Entry 6GYM (electron microscopy, 6.70 A resolution (low resolution: residue-level contacts below are approximate; hydrogen-bond / salt-bridge calls are withheld)); this record covers chains A and M of the 31 polymer chains in the assembly.

== Chain A ==
Molecule: DNA-directed RNA polymerase II subunit RPB1
Source organism: Saccharomyces cerevisiae (strain ATCC 204508 / S288c)
Notes: EC 2.7.7.6
UniProtKB: P04050 (RPB1_YEAST); residue numbers follow UniProt; this construct covers 1-1733
Chain sequence (1733 residues; row label = number of the first residue in the row):
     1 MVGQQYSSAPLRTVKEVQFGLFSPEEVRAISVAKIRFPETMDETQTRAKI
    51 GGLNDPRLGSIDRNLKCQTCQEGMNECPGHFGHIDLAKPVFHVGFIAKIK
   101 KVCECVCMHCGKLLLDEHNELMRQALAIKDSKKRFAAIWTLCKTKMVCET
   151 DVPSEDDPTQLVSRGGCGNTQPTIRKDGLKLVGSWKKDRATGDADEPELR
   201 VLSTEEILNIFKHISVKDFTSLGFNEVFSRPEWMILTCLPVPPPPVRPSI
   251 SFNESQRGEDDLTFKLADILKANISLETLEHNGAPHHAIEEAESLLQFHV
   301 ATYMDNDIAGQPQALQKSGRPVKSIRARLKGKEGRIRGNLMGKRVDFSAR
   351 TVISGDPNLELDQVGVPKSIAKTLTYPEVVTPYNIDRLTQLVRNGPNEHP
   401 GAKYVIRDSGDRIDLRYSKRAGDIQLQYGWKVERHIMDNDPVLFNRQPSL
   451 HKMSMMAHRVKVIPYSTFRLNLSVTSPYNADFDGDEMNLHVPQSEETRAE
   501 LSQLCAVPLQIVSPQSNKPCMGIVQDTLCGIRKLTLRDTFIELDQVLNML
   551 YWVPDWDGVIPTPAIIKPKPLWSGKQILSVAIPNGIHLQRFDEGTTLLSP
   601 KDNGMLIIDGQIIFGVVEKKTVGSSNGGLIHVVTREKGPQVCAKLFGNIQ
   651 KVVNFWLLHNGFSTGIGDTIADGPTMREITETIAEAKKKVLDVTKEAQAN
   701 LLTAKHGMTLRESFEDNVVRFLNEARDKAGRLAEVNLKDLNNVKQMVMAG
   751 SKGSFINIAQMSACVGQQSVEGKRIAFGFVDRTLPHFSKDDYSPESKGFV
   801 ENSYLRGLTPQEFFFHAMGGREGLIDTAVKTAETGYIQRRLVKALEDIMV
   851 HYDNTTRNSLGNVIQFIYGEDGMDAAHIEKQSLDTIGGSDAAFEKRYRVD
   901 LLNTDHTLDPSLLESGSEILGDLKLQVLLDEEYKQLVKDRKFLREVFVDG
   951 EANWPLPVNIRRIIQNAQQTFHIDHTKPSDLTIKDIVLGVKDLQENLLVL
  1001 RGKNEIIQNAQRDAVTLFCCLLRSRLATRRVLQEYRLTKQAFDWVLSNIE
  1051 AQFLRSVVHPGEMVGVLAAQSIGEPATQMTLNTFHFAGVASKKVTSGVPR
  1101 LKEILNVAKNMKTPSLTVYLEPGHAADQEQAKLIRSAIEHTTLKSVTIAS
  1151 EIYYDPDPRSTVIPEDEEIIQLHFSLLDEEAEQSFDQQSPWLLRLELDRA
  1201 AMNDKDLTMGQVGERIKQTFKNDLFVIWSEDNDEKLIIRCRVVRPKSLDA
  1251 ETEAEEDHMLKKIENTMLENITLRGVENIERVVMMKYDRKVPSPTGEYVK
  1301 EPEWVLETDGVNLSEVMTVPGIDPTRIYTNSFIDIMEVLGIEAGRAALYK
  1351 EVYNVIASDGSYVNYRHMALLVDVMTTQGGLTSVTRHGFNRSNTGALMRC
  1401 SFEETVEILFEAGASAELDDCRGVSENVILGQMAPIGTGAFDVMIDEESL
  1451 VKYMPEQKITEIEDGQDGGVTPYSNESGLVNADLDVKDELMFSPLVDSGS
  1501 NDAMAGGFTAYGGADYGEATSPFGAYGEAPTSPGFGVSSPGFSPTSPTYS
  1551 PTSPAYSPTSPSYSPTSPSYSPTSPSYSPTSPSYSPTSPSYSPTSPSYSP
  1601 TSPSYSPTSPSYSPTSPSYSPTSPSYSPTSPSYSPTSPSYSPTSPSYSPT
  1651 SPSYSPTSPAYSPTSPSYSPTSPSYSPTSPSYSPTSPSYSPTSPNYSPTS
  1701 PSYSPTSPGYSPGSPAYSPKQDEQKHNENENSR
Disordered / not traced: 1-2, 155-163, 188-196, 1080-1092, 1176-1186, 1244-1253, 1453-1733
Metal / ion sites: Zn2+ site 1: Cys67, Cys77, His80; Zn2+ site 2: Cys107, Cys110, Cys148, Cys167; Mg2+: Asp481, Asp483, Asp485
Curated features (UniProtKB/Swiss-Prot):
  - region: Pro248 to Asp260 (Lid loop), Asn306 to Lys323 (Rudder loop), Pro810 to Glu822 (Bridging helix)
  - binding site (Zn(2+)): Cys67, Cys70, Cys77, His80, Cys107, Cys110, Cys148, Cys167
  - binding site (Mg(2+)): Asp481, Asp483, Asp485
  - modified residue: Thr1471 (Phosphothreonine)
  - cross-link (Glycyl lysine isopeptide (Lys-Gly)): Lys695 (interchain with G-Cter in ubiquitin), Lys1246 (interchain with G-Cter in ubiquitin), Lys1350 (interchain with G-Cter in ubiquitin)

== Chain M ==
Molecule: Transcription initiation factor IIB
Source organism: Saccharomyces cerevisiae (strain ATCC 204508 / S288c)
UniProtKB: P29055 (TF2B_YEAST); numbering as in UniProt (aligned over 1-345)
Chain sequence (345 residues; numbered 1 to 345; the number before each row is that of its first residue):
     1 MMTRESIDKRAGRRGPNLNIVLTCPECKVYPPKIVERFSEGDVVCALCGL
    51 VLSDKLVDTRSEWRTFSNDDHNGDDPSRVGEASNPLLDGNNLSTRIGKGE
   101 TTDMRFTKELNKAQGKNVMDKKDNEVQAAFAKITMLCDAAELPKIVKDCA
   151 KEAYKLCHDEKTLKGKSMESIMAASILIGCRRAEVARTFKEIQSLIHVKT
   201 KEFGKTLNIMKNILRGKSEDGFLKIDTDNMSGAQNLTYIPRFCSHLGLPM
   251 QVTTSAEYTAKKCKEIKEIAGKSPITIAVVSIYLNILLFQIPITAAKVGQ
   301 TLQVTEGTIKSGYKILYEHRDKLVDPQLIANGVVSLDNLPGVEKK
Disordered / not traced: 1-15, 67-83, 219-233, 327-345
Metal / ion sites: Zn2+: Cys45, Cys48, Gly49
Curated features (UniProtKB/Swiss-Prot):
  - zinc finger: Ile20 to Ser53 (TFIIB-type)
  - binding site (Zn(2+)): Cys24, Cys27, Cys45, Cys48

== Interface between chain A and chain M ==
Contacting residue pairs (87):
  Glu39(A) with Asn90(M)
  Thr40(A) with Asn90(M)
  Met41(A) with Asn90(M)
  Asp42(A) with Asn90(M)
  Gln45(A) with Pro85(M); Gly89(M)
  Arg63(A) with Ile20(M); Leu56(M); Val57(M)
  Asn64(A) with Leu18(M); Asn19(M); Ile20(M)
  Leu65(A) with Leu18(M); Ile20(M)
  Lys66(A) with Leu18(M); Asn19(M); Ile20(M)
  Cys67(A) with Leu18(M)
  Glu72(A) with Ile20(M)
  Met74(A) with Val57(M)
  Asn75(A) with Lys55(M)
  Gly178(A) with Phe106(M)
  Ser249(A) with Glu62(M)
  Ile250(A) with Thr59(M); Glu62(M); Trp63(M); Phe66(M)
  Phe252(A) with Trp63(M)
  Ser255(A) with Pro85(M); Leu86(M)
  Gln256(A) with Trp63(M)
  Arg257(A) with Pro85(M)
  Glu259(A) with Phe66(M)
  Phe264(A) with Leu92(M); Ser93(M)
  Asp268(A) with Thr94(M)
  Ser275(A) with Asp120(M)
  Glu291(A) with Lys112(M); Ala113(M); Lys116(M)
  Leu295(A) with Leu110(M); Ala113(M); Asn117(M)
  Phe298(A) with Ile96(M); Leu110(M)
  His299(A) with Ile96(M)
  Gly310(A) with Thr101(M); Thr102(M); Asp103(M); Phe106(M)
  Gln311(A) with Thr102(M); Phe106(M)
  Pro312(A) with Gly97(M); Lys98(M); Gly99(M); Thr102(M); Thr107(M)
  Gln313(A) with Gly97(M); Lys98(M); Gly99(M)
  Ala314(A) with Thr94(M); Arg95(M); Ile96(M)
  Leu315(A) with Thr94(M); Arg95(M)
  Gln316(A) with Arg95(M)
  Lys317(A) with Ser93(M); Arg95(M)
  Ser318(A) with Arg95(M)
  Gly319(A) with Arg95(M)
  Arg320(A) with Thr65(M); Phe66(M)
  Asp411(A) with Leu50(M); Val51(M)
  Arg412(A) with Asp42(M); Leu50(M); Val51(M); Asp54(M)
  Ile413(A) with Gly49(M); Leu50(M)
  Asp414(A) with Gly49(M)
  Arg416(A) with Arg37(M); Glu40(M)
  Tyr417(A) with Arg37(M); Leu47(M); Cys48(M); Gly49(M)
Interface residues without a listed pair, chain A (59 interface residues in all): Glu43, Pro56, Gln68, Gly73, Pro248, Gly258, Asp260, Thr263, Lys271, Ala309, Val322, Tyr404, Arg407, Ala421
Interface residues without a listed pair, chain M (50 interface residues in all): Glu26, Val35, Val44, Ser53, Asn84, Glu100, Glu109

== Summary ==
59 residues of chain A face 50 of chain M across their interface. Cys67(A), Cys77(A) and His80(A) form the
Zn2+ site 1. UniProt lists 8 Zn2+-binding residues and 3 Mg2+-binding residues on chain A; 4 Zn2+-binding
residues on chain M.
Chain A is DNA-directed RNA polymerase II subunit RPB1 and chain M is Transcription initiation factor IIB,
both from Saccharomyces cerevisiae (strain ATCC 204508 / S288c); the structure, Structure of a yeast closed
complex with distorted DNA (CCdist), was determined by electron microscopy together with 6GYK and 6GYL from
the same study.
